Entry 5VGE (X-ray diffraction, 2.60 A resolution); this record covers chains A and C of the 3 polymer chains in the assembly.

[Chain A]
Name: cDNA FLJ54183, highly similar to HLA class I histocompatibility antigen, Cw-7 alpha chain
From: Homo sapiens
UniProt: B4DVY0 (B4DVY0_HUMAN); residues 1-276 here correspond to UniProt positions 61-336 (UniProt number = residue number + 60)
Amino-acid sequence (276 residues; numbered 1 to 276; the number before each row is that of its first residue):
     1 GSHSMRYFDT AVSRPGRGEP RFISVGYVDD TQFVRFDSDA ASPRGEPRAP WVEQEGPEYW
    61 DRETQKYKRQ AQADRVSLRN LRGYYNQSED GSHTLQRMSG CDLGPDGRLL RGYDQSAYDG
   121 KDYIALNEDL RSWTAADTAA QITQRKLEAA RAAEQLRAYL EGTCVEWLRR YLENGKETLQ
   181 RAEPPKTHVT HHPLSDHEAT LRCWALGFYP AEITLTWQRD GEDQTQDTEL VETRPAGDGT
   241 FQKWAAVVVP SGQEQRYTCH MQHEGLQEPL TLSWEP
Unresolved in the structure: 1
Cystine bridges: C101-C164, C203-C259
Ion coordination: Zn2+ site 1: H3, E58, Q180; Zn2+ site 2: H188, H197, E198 (shared with 1 residue of chain B); Zn2+ site 3: H192, D196, H197 (shared with 1 residue of chain B)
Reported in the primary citation:
  - specificity-determining residues: D9, L156

[Chain C]
Name: Arg-tyr-arg-pro-gly-thr-val-ala-leu
Amino-acid sequence (9 residues; numbered 1 to 9; the number before each row is that of its first residue):
     1 RYRPGTVAL

[Chain A / chain C interface]
Contacting residue pairs (44; chain A residue first):
  Y7(A) with R1(C), hydrogen bond (side chain-backbone); Y2(C), hydrogen bond (side chain-backbone)
  D9(A) with Y2(C), hydrogen bond
  F22(A) with Y2(C)
  S24(A) with Y2(C)
  Y59(A) with R1(C), hydrogen bond (backbone-side chain)
  R62(A) with R1(C)
  E63(A) with R1(C), salt bridge; Y2(C), hydrogen bond (side chain-backbone)
  K66(A) with Y2(C), hydrogen bond (side chain-backbone); R3(C)
  Y67(A) with Y2(C), hydrophobic
  Q70(A) with Y2(C); R3(C), hydrogen bond
  A73(A) with A8(C)
  V76(A) with A8(C), hydrophobic
  S77(A) with A8(C); L9(C), hydrogen bond (side chain-backbone)
  N80(A) with L9(C), hydrogen bond (side chain-backbone)
  L81(A) with L9(C), hydrophobic
  Y84(A) with L9(C)
  L95(A) with L9(C), hydrophobic
  R97(A) with Y2(C); R3(C)
  S99(A) with R3(C)
  D114(A) with R3(C), salt bridge
  T143(A) with L9(C), hydrogen bond (side chain-backbone)
  K146(A) with V7(C); A8(C); L9(C)
  L147(A) with T6(C); V7(C), hydrophobic
  A150(A) with V7(C), hydrophobic
  Q155(A) with P4(C); G5(C), hydrogen bond (side chain-backbone); T6(C), hydrogen bond
  L156(A) with R3(C)
  Y159(A) with R1(C), hydrogen bond (side chain-backbone); Y2(C); R3(C), hydrogen bond (side chain-backbone); P4(C)
  T163(A) with R1(C)
  W167(A) with R1(C)
  Y171(A) with R1(C), hydrogen bond (side chain-backbone)
Also at the interface, not in a pair above, chain A (35 interface residues in all): M5, E58, Y123, I124, A152
From the paper, about this interface:
  - residue pairs: Y7(A)-Y2(C) (hydrophobic contact), D9(A)-Y2(C) (hydrogen bond), E63(A)-R1(C) (salt bridge), Y67(A)-Y2(C) (hydrophobic contact), Q70(A)-R3(C) (hydrogen bond), D114(A)-R3(C) (salt bridge)

[Summary]
35 residues of chain A face 9 of chain C across their interface; the contacts include 15 hydrogen bonds and 2
salt bridges. Polar contacts include E63(A)-R1(C), D114(A)-R3(C) and Y7(A)-R1(C). The authors report
hydrophobic contacts between Y7(A) and Y2(C) and Y67(A) and Y2(C); hydrogen bonds between D9(A) and Y2(C) and
Q70(A) and R3(C); salt bridges between E63(A) and R1(C) and D114(A) and R3(C). The paper reports specificity
determinants D9(A) and L156(A).
Chain A is cDNA FLJ54183, highly similar to HLA class I histocompatibility antigen, Cw-7 alpha chain (Homo
sapiens) and chain C is Arg-tyr-arg-pro-gly-thr-val-ala-leu; the structure, Crystal structure of HLA-C*07:02
in complex with RYR peptide, was determined by X-ray diffraction (same publication as 5VGD).
